PDB entry 9C1N | electron microscopy, 2.76 A resolution | chains G and L of the 18 polymer chains in the assembly

# Chain G (and L)
Molecule: DUF4297 domain-containing protein
From: Bacillus sp. HMF5848
Notes: chain L of this document is another copy of the same molecule, construct and numbering; everything in this record applies to it too
UniProtKB: A0A428J1H2 (A0A428J1H2_9BACI); residue numbers follow UniProt; this construct covers 1-436
Chain sequence (436 residues; each row starts with the number of its first residue):
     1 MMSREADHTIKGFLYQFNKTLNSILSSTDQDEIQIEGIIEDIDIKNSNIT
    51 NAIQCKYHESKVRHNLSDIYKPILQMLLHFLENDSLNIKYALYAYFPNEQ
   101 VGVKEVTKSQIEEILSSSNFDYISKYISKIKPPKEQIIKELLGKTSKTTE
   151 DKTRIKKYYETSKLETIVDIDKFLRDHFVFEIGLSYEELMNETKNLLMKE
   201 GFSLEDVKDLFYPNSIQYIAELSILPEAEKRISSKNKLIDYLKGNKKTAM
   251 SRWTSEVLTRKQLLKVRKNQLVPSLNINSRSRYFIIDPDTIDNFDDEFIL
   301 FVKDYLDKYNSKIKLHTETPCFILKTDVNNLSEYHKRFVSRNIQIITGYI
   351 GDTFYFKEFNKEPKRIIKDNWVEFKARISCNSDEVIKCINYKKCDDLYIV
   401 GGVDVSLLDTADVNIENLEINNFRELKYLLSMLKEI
Disordered / not traced: 1-6
From the paper describing this entry:
  - catalytic residues: Asp41, Glu59, Lys61 (proposed by the authors, not directly observed)
  - mutagenesis - D41A, E59A, K61A: abolished catalytic activity

# How chain G and chain L interact
Contacting residue pairs - 13 pairs, chain G then chain L:
  Asn269(G) with Lys434(L)
  Val272(G) with Lys434(L)
  Pro273(G) with Lys434(L)
  Arg280(G) with Lys303(L); Asp307(L), salt bridge
  Lys393(G) with Arg341(L)
  Cys394(G) with Arg341(L), hydrogen bond (backbone-side chain)
  Asp395(G) with Lys303(L), salt bridge; Arg341(L), salt bridge
  Asp412(G) with Ile299(L); Leu300(L); Arg337(L), salt bridge; Arg341(L), hydrogen bond (backbone-side chain)
Other interface residues (no listed pair), chain G (11 interface residues in all): Gln270, Val413, Asn414
Other interface residues (no listed pair), chain L (11 interface residues in all): Asp296, Met432, Glu435, Ile436

# Summary
The chain G/chain L interface involves 11 residues from each chain; the contacts include 2 hydrogen bonds and
4 salt bridges. Polar contacts include Arg280(G)-Asp307(L), Asp395(G)-Lys303(L) and Asp395(G)-Arg341(L). From
the paper: catalytic residues Asp41(G), Glu59(G) and Lys61(G); D41A, E59A and K61A of chain G abolish
catalytic activity.
Both chains are DUF4297 domain-containing protein (Bacillus sp. HMF5848). Entry 9C1N (HerA-DUF4297 assembly 2)
was determined by electron microscopy (same publication as 9C1M, 9C1O, 9C1X and 9C5X).
